PDB entry 7RDP | X-ray diffraction, 1.96 A resolution | chain A

# Chain A
Name: Galectin-3
Source organism: Homo sapiens
Reference sequence: P17931 (LEG3_HUMAN); numbering as in UniProt (aligned over 112-250)
Amino-acid sequence (139 residues; numbered 112 to 250; the number before each row is that of its first residue):
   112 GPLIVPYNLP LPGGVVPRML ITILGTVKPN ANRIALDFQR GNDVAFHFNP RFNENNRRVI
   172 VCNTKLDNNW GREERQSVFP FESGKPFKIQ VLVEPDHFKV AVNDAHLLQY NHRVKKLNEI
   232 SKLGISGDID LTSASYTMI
Small-molecule neighbours: selenodigalactoside (4IZ; beta-D-galactopyranosyl 1-seleno-beta-D-galactopyranoside): Arg-144, His-158, Asn-160, Arg-162, Glu-165, Val-172, Asn-174, Trp-181, Glu-184, Arg-186
UniProt features mapped onto this chain:
  - motif: Lys-226 to Asp-241 (Nuclear export signal)
  - binding site (a beta-D-galactoside): Trp-181 to Gln-187
  - modified residue: Ser-188 (Phosphoserine)
Reported in the primary citation:
  - binding site for selenodigalactoside: His-158, Asn-160, Arg-162, Asn-174, Trp-181, Glu-184, Arg-186
  - conformationally variable residues (side-chain flip): Asn-222
  - binding site for selenodigalactoside: Val-172 (from molecular simulation)

# Overview
Ligands of chain A: selenodigalactoside. From UniProt: 7 beta-D-galactoside-binding residues. The paper
reports a binding site for selenodigalactoside at His-158, Asn-160 and Arg-162 among others; conformational
variability at Asn-222.
Chain A is Galectin-3 (Homo sapiens); the structure, Crystal structure of human galectin-3 CRD in complex with
selenodigalactoside, was determined by X-ray diffraction, deposited together with 7RDO.
